1ZBE - chains 1 and 4 of the 4 polymer chains in the assembly; structure by X-ray diffraction, 3.00 A resolution.

[Chain 1]
Molecule: Coat protein VP1
From: Foot-and-mouth disease virus
UniProt: P03306 (POLG_FMDV1); residues 1-212 here correspond to UniProt positions 726-937 (UniProt number = residue number + 725)
Sequence (212 residues; each row starts with the number of its first residue):
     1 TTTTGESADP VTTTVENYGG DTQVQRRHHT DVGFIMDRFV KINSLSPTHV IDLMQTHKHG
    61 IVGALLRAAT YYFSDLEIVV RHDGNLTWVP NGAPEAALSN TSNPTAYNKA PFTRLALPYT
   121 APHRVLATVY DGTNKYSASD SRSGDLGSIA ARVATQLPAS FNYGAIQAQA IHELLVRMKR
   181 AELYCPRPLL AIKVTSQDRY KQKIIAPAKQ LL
Not modelled in the structure: 138-154, 209-212
Curated features (UniProtKB/Swiss-Prot):
  - region: Ala-64 to Tyr-72 (Antigenic epitope)
  - motif: Arg-142 to Asp-145 (Cell attachment site)
  - site: Gln-210, Leu-211 (Cleavage)
What the authors report for this chain:
  - conformationally variable residues (order/disorder transition): Ala-138 to Ala-154

[Chain 4]
Molecule: Coat protein VP4
From: Foot-and-mouth disease virus
UniProt: P03306 (POLG_FMDV1); residues 1-85 here correspond to UniProt positions 202-286 (UniProt number = residue number + 201)
Sequence (85 residues; each row starts with the number of its first residue):
     1 GAGQSSPATG SQNQSGNTGS IINNYYMQQY QNSMSTQLGD NTISGGSNEG STDTTSTHTT
    61 NTQNNDWFSK LASSAFTGLF GALLA
Not modelled in the structure: 1-14, 40-61
Curated features (UniProtKB/Swiss-Prot):
  - site: Ala-85 (Cleavage)
  - lipidation: Gly-1 (N-myristoyl glycine)

[Interface between chain 1 and chain 4]
Contacting residue pairs (27):
  Thr-1(1) / Phe-76(4)
  Thr-1(1) / Gly-78(4)  hydrogen bond (side chain-backbone)
  Thr-1(1) / Leu-79(4)
  Thr-1(1) / Phe-80(4)
  Thr-2(1) / Phe-80(4)
  Thr-3(1) / Phe-76(4)
  Pro-10(1) / Ala-75(4)
  Pro-10(1) / Phe-76(4)  hydrogen bond (backbone-backbone)
  Val-11(1) / Phe-76(4)
  Thr-12(1) / Ala-75(4)
  Thr-12(1) / Phe-76(4)  hydrogen bond (backbone-backbone)
  Thr-12(1) / Thr-77(4)
  Asn-17(1) / Leu-79(4)
  Phe-34(1) / Gly-16(4)
  Phe-34(1) / Asn-17(4)
  Asp-37(1) / Gly-16(4)
  Asp-37(1) / Asn-17(4)
  Asp-75(1) / Asn-32(4)  hydrogen bond
  Asp-75(1) / Ser-33(4)  hydrogen bond
  Ala-116(1) / Gln-31(4)
  Pro-118(1) / Ser-33(4)
  Arg-177(1) / Asn-17(4)
  Lys-179(1) / Thr-18(4)
  Arg-180(1) / Asn-32(4)
  Arg-180(1) / Ser-33(4)  hydrogen bond
  Arg-180(1) / Ser-35(4)  hydrogen bond
  Pro-186(1) / Phe-68(4)
Also at the interface, not in a pair above, chain 1 (21 interface residues in all): Thr-13, Thr-14, Gly-33, Phe-73, Tyr-119
Also at the interface, not in a pair above, chain 4 (15 interface residues in all): Leu-71

[Summary]
21 residues of chain 1 face 15 of chain 4 across their interface, with 7 hydrogen bonds. Among the polar pairs
are Thr-1(1)/Gly-78(4), Asp-75(1)/Asn-32(4) and Asp-75(1)/Ser-33(4). From the paper: conformational
variability at Ala-138(1).
Here chain 1 is Coat protein VP1 and chain 4 is Coat protein VP4, both from Foot-and-mouth disease virus.
Entry 1ZBE (Foot-and Mouth Disease Virus Serotype A1061) was determined by X-ray diffraction, deposited
together with 1ZBA.
